Entry 2XQB (X-ray diffraction, 2.60 A resolution); this record covers chains A and H of the 3 polymer chains in the assembly.

== Chain A ==
Protein: Interleukin 15
From: Homo sapiens
UniProtKB: P40933 (IL15_HUMAN); residues 1-114 here correspond to UniProt positions 49-162 (UniProt number = residue number + 48)
Sequence (114 residues; each row starts with the number of its first residue):
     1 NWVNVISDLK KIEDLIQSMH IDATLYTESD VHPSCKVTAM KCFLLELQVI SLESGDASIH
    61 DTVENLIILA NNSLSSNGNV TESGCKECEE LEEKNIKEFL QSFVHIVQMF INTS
Disordered / not traced: 18-20, 76-80, 114
Disulfides: Cys35-Cys85, Cys42-Cys88

== Chain H ==
Protein: Anti-il-15 antibody
From: Homo sapiens
Notes: antibody fragment or engineered binder
Sequence (236 residues; row label = number of the first residue in the row; a row labelled like 82A-82C holds insertion residues (82A, then the next letters in order)):
     1 QVQLVQSGAE VKKPGASVKV SCKASGYSFS SFGISWVRQA PGQGLEWLGW IS
   52A A
    53 FNGYTKYAQK FQDRVTMTTD TSTSTAYMEL
82A-82C RSL
    83 RSDDTAVYYC ARDPAAWP
100A-100H LQQSLAWF
   101 DPWGQGTMVT VSSASTKGPS VFPLAPSSKS TSGGTAALGC LVKDYFPEPV TVSWNSGALT
   161 SGVHTFPAVL QSSGLYSLSS VVTVPSSSLG TQTYICNVNH KPSNTKVDKR VEPKSCDKTH
   221 QYVL
Disordered / not traced: 216-224
Disulfides: Cys22-Cys92, Cys140-Cys196

== Interface between chain A and chain H ==
Residue-residue contacts (30):
  Tyr26(A) - Leu100E(H)  hydrophobic
  Thr38(A) - Leu100A(H)
  Lys41(A) - Leu100A(H)
  Lys41(A) - Gln100B(H)  hydrogen bond (backbone-side chain)
  Leu44(A) - Gln100B(H)
  Leu45(A) - Gln100B(H)
  Leu45(A) - Leu100E(H)  hydrophobic
  Leu45(A) - Trp100G(H)
  Glu46(A) - Leu100E(H)
  Gln48(A) - Phe32(H)
  Gln48(A) - Pro96(H)  hydrogen bond (side chain-backbone)
  Gln48(A) - Trp100G(H)
  Val49(A) - Trp100G(H)  hydrophobic
  Leu52(A) - Trp100G(H)
  Glu64(A) - Tyr27(H)
  Glu64(A) - Ser28(H)  hydrogen bond (side chain-backbone)
  Glu64(A) - Phe32(H)
  Ile67(A) - Ser31(H)
  Ile67(A) - Phe32(H)  hydrophobic
  Ile68(A) - Ser28(H)
  Ile68(A) - Ser31(H)
  Asn71(A) - Ser31(H)  hydrogen bond (side chain-backbone)
  Asn71(A) - Phe53(H)
  Asn71(A) - Trp99(H)  hydrogen bond
  Asn72(A) - Phe53(H)
  Ser75(A) - Phe53(H)
  Cys88(A) - Leu100A(H)  hydrophobic
  Cys88(A) - Leu100E(H)  hydrophobic
  Glu89(A) - Ser100D(H)  hydrogen bond
  Glu89(A) - Leu100E(H)
Interface residues without a listed pair, chain A (19 interface residues in all): Cys42, Leu74
Interface residues without a listed pair, chain H (14 interface residues in all): Ala98, Asp101

== Overview ==
The interface between chain A and chain H involves 19 residues on one side and 14 on the other, with 6
hydrogen bonds. Polar contacts include Lys41(A)-Gln100B(H), Gln48(A)-Pro96(H) and Glu64(A)-Ser28(H).
Here chain A is Interleukin 15 and chain H is Anti-il-15 antibody, both from Homo sapiens. Entry 2XQB (Crystal
Structure of anti-IL-15 Antibody in Complex with human IL-15) was determined by X-ray diffraction.
